Entry 1RWE (X-ray diffraction, 1.80 A resolution); this record covers chains A and B.

[Chain A]
Molecule: insulin
Notes: fragment: insulin A chain
Reference sequence: P01308 (INS_HUMAN); residues 1-21 here correspond to UniProt positions 90-110 (UniProt number = residue number + 89)
Chain sequence (21 residues; numbered 1 to 21; the number before each row is that of its first residue):
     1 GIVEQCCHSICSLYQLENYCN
Cystine bridges: Cys6-Cys11
Sequence notes: engineered mutation His8 (Thr97 in P01308)

[Chain B]
Molecule: Insulin
Notes: fragment: insulin B chain
Reference sequence: P01308 (INS_HUMAN); residues 1-30 here correspond to UniProt positions 25-54 (UniProt number = residue number + 24)
Chain sequence (30 residues; each row starts with the number of its first residue):
     1 FVNQHLCGSHLVEALYLVCGERGFFYTPKT
Ion coordination: Zn2+: His10 (together with chloride ion)

[Interface between chain A and chain B]
Contacting residue pairs (35):
  Gly1(A) - Thr30(B)
  Ile2(A) - Leu11(B)  hydrophobic
  Ile2(A) - Leu15(B)  hydrophobic
  Ile2(A) - Tyr26(B)  hydrophobic
  Val3(A) - Tyr26(B)
  Val3(A) - Pro28(B)  hydrophobic
  Cys6(A) - His5(B)
  Cys6(A) - Leu6(B)  hydrogen bond (backbone-backbone)
  Cys6(A) - Leu11(B)  hydrophobic
  Cys7(A) - His5(B)  hydrogen bond (backbone-side chain)
  Cys7(A) - Leu6(B)
  Cys7(A) - Cys7(B)  disulfide
  His8(A) - His5(B)
  Ser9(A) - His5(B)  hydrogen bond (backbone-side chain)
  Ile10(A) - Asn3(B)
  Ile10(A) - Gln4(B)
  Ile10(A) - His5(B)
  Leu13(A) - Val18(B)  hydrophobic
  Leu16(A) - Leu11(B)  hydrophobic
  Leu16(A) - Ala14(B)  hydrophobic
  Leu16(A) - Leu15(B)  hydrophobic
  Leu16(A) - Val18(B)  hydrophobic
  Glu17(A) - Val18(B)
  Glu17(A) - Arg22(B)  salt bridge
  Asn18(A) - Phe25(B)
  Tyr19(A) - Phe24(B)
  Tyr19(A) - Phe25(B)  hydrogen bond (backbone-backbone)
  Cys20(A) - Cys19(B)  disulfide
  Cys20(A) - Arg22(B)
  Cys20(A) - Gly23(B)
  Cys20(A) - Phe25(B)
  Asn21(A) - Arg22(B)  hydrogen bond (side chain-backbone)
  Asn21(A) - Gly23(B)  hydrogen bond (backbone-backbone)
  Asn21(A) - Phe24(B)
  Asn21(A) - Phe25(B)
Other interface residues (no listed pair), chain B (18 interface residues in all): Phe1
Cross-chain cystine bridges: Cys7(A)-Cys7(B), Cys20(A)-Cys19(B)

[Summary]
The interface between chain A and chain B involves 15 residues on one side and 18 on the other, with 2
disulfide bonds, 6 hydrogen bonds and 1 salt bridge. Among the polar pairs are Glu17(A)-Arg22(B),
Cys7(A)-His5(B) and Ser9(A)-His5(B).
Chain A is insulin and chain B is Insulin; the structure, Enhancing the activity of insulin at receptor edge:
crystal structure and photo-cross-linking of A8 analogues, was determined by X-ray diffraction.
